9E1M - chains A and J of the 11 polymer chains in the assembly; structure by electron microscopy, 3.25 A resolution.

Chain A:
Name: Histone H3.2
Organism: Xenopus laevis
Reference sequence: P84233 (H32_XENLA); residues 0-135 here correspond to UniProt positions 1-136 (UniProt number = residue number + 1)
Chain sequence (136 residues; numbered 0 to 135; the number before each row is that of its first residue; numbering starts at 0):
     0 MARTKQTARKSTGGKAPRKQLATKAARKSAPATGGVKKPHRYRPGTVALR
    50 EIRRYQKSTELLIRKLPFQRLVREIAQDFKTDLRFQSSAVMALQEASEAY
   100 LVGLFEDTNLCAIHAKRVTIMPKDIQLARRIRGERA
Disordered / not traced: 0-36, 134-135
UniProt features mapped onto this chain:
  - modified residue: Arg2 (Asymmetric dimethylarginine), Thr3 (Phosphothreonine), Lys4 (Allysine), Gln5 (5-glutamyl dopamine), Thr6 (Phosphothreonine), Arg8 (Citrulline), Lys9 (N6,N6,N6-trimethyllysine), Ser10 (ADP-ribosylserine), Thr11 (Phosphothreonine), Lys14 (N6-(2-hydroxyisobutyryl)lysine), Arg17 (Asymmetric dimethylarginine), Lys18 (N6-(2-hydroxyisobutyryl)lysine), Lys23 (N6-(2-hydroxyisobutyryl)lysine), Arg26 (Citrulline), Lys27 (N6,N6,N6-trimethyllysine), Ser28 (ADP-ribosylserine), Lys36 (N6,N6,N6-trimethyllysine), Lys37 (N6-methyllysine), Tyr41 (Phosphotyrosine), Lys56 (N6,N6,N6-trimethyllysine) and 8 more in UniProt
  - lipidation: Cys110 (S-palmitoyl cysteine)

Chain J:
Molecule: 152-nt DNA strand
Organism: Homo sapiens
Sequence (152 nucleotides; row label = number of the first residue in the row; numbers below 1 keep their minus sign (DC-75 is residue -75)):
   -75 CCCTGGAGAATCCCGGTGCCGAGGCCGCTCAATTGGTCGTAGACAGCTCT
   -25 AGCACCGCTTAAACGCACGTACGCGCTGTCCCCCGCGTTTTAACCGCCAA
    25 GGGGATTACTCCCTAGTCTCCAGGCACGTGTCAGATATATACATCCTGTG
    75 CA
Disordered / not traced: -75

How chain A and chain J interact:
Pairs across the interface (21; chain A residue first):
  His39(A) with DC70(J), sugar contact
  Tyr41(A) with DC69(J), phosphate contact; DC70(J), phosphate contact
  Arg42(A) with DA-5(J), phosphate contact; DC70(J), salt bridge to the phosphate
  Thr45(A) with DC70(J), phosphate contact
  Arg63(A) with DA-13(J), salt bridge to the phosphate
  Arg72(A) with DC-23(J), salt bridge to the phosphate
  Arg83(A) with DG-24(J), phosphate contact; DC-23(J), phosphate contact
  Phe84(A) with DG-24(J), sugar contact; DC-23(J), hydrogen bond to the phosphate
  Gln85(A) with DG-24(J), phosphate contact
  Ser86(A) with DG-24(J), phosphate contact
  Arg116(A) with DG-3(J), phosphate contact; DC-2(J), phosphate contact
  Val117(A) with DG-3(J), hydrogen bond to the phosphate
  Thr118(A) with DG-3(J), hydrogen bond to the phosphate
  Met120(A) with DG-3(J), phosphate contact; DC-2(J), phosphate contact
  Lys122(A) with DC-2(J), salt bridge to the phosphate
Interface residues without a listed pair, chain A (18 interface residues in all): Arg40, Pro43, Leu82
Interface residues without a listed pair, chain J (12 interface residues in all): DA-14, DC-8, DC-4, DT71

In short:
Chain A and chain J form an interface of 18 and 12 residues respectively, with 3 hydrogen bonds and 4 salt
bridges. Among the polar pairs are Phe84(A)-DC-23(J), Val117(A)-DG-3(J) and Thr118(A)-DG-3(J).
Here chain A is Histone H3.2 (Xenopus laevis) and chain J is a 152-nt DNA strand (Homo sapiens). Entry 9E1M
(Snf2h bound nucleosome complex - ClassA2) was determined by electron microscopy together with 9E1L, 9E1N,
9E1O, 9E1P, 9E1Q, 9E1R and 4 further entries from the same study.
